3N5U - chains A and C of the 3 polymer chains in the assembly; structure by X-ray diffraction, 3.20 A resolution.

[Chain A]
Name: Serine/threonine-protein phosphatase PP1-alpha catalytic subunit
Source organism: Homo sapiens
Notes: EC 3.1.3.16
Reference sequence: P62136 (PP1A_HUMAN); numbering as in UniProt (aligned over 1-300)
Amino-acid sequence (300 residues; numbered 1 to 300; the number before each row is that of its first residue):
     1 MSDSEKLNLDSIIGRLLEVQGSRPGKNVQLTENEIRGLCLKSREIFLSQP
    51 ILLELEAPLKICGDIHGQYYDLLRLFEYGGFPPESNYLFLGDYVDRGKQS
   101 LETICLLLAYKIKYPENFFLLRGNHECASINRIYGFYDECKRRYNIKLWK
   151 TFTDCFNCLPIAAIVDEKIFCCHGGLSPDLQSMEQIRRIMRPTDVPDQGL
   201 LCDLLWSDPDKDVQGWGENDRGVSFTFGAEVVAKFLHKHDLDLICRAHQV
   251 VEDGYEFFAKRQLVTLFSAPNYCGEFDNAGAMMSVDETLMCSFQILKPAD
Disordered / not traced: 1-6
Metal / ion sites: Mn2+ site 1: D64, H66, D92; Mn2+ site 2: D92, N124, H173, H248
Swiss-Prot annotation at these positions:
  - active site: H125 (Proton donor)
  - binding site (Mn(2+)): D64, H66, D92, N124, H173, H248
  - modified residue: S2 (N-acetylserine), S22 (Phosphoserine)
  - mutagenesis: P50 (P50R: Promotes SMP complex formation), A57 (A57P: No effect on SMP complex formation), E184 (E184A: Promotes SMP complex formation), R188 (R188A: Abolishes SMP complex formation)
From the paper describing this entry:
  - mutagenesis - H248K: abolished catalytic activity (citing earlier work)

[Chain C]
Name: Retinoblastoma-associated protein
Reference sequence: P06400 (RB_HUMAN); residue numbers follow UniProt; this construct covers 870-882
Amino-acid sequence (13 residues; numbered 870 to 882; the number before each row is that of its first residue):
   870 KPLKKLRFDIEGS
Disordered / not traced: 870-872, 880-882
Swiss-Prot annotation at these positions:
  - modified residue (N6-acetyllysine): K873, K874
  - mutagenesis: K870 (K870R: Does not affect the ability to be methylated by SMYD2; when associated with 873-R-R-874), K873 to K874 (Does not affect the ability to be methylated by SMYD2; when associated with 873-R-R-874 ...)
From the paper describing this entry:
  - mutagenesis - R876F/F877R, F877A: decreased catalytic activity

[Chain A / chain C interface]
Contacting residue pairs - 22 pairs, chain A then chain C:
  K168(A) with K874(C)
  I169(A) with L875(C), hydrophobic
  D242(A) with K874(C); L875(C)
  L243(A) with L875(C), hydrophobic; F877(C), hydrophobic
  F257(A) with F877(C), hydrophobic
  R261(A) with F877(C); I879(C)
  T288(A) with K873(C); K874(C), hydrogen bond (backbone-backbone); R876(C), hydrogen bond
  L289(A) with K874(C); L875(C); R876(C), hydrogen bond (backbone-backbone)
  M290(A) with R876(C); D878(C)
  C291(A) with R876(C), hydrogen bond (backbone-backbone); F877(C); D878(C), hydrogen bond (backbone-backbone)
  S292(A) with D878(C)
  F293(A) with F877(C), hydrophobic
Interface residues without a listed pair, chain A (13 interface residues in all): M283
From the paper, about this interface:
  - interface residues, chain C: L875(C), F877(C)

[In short]
13 residues of chain A face 7 of chain C across their interface, with 5 hydrogen bonds. Polar pairs include
T288(A)-R876(C), T288(A)-K874(C) and L289(A)-R876(C). The paper reports that R876F/F877R and F877A of chain C
reduce catalytic activity; interface residues L875(C) and F877(C).
Here chain A is Serine/threonine-protein phosphatase PP1-alpha catalytic subunit (Homo sapiens) and chain C is
Retinoblastoma-associated protein. Entry 3N5U (Crystal structure of an Rb C-terminal peptide bound to the
catalytic subunit of PP1) was determined by X-ray diffraction.
